PDB entry 6IKA | X-ray diffraction, 2.60 A resolution | chains A and E of the 3 polymer chains in the assembly

Chain A:
Name: HIV-1 RT p66 subunit
From: Human immunodeficiency virus 1
Reference sequence: D3XFN7 (D3XFN7_9HIV1); residues 1-555 here correspond to UniProt positions 100-654 (UniProt number = residue number + 99)
Chain sequence (557 residues; numbered -1 to 555; the number before each row is that of its first residue; numbers below 1 keep their minus sign (Met-1 is residue -1)):
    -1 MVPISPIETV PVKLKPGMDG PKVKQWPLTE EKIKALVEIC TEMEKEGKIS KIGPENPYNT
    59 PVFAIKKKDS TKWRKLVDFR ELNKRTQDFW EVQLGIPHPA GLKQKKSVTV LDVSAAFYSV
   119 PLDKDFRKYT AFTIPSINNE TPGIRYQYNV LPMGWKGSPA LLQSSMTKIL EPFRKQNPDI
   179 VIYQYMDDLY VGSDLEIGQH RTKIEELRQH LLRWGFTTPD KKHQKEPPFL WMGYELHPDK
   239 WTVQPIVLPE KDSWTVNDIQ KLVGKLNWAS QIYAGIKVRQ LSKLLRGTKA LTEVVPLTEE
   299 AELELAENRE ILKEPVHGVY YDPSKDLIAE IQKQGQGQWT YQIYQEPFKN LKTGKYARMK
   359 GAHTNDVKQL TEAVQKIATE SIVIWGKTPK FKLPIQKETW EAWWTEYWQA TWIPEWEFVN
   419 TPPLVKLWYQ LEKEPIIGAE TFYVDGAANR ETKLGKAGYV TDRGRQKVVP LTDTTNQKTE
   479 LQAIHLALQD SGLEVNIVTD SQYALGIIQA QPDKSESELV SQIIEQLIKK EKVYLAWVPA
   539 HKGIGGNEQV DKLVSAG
Unresolved in the structure: -1 to 0, 554-555
Differences from the reference sequence: expression tag (-1 to 0); engineered mutation Ser112 (Gly211 in D3XFN7), Ala113 (Asp212 in D3XFN7), Phe115 (Tyr214 in D3XFN7), Tyr116 (Phe215 in D3XFN7), Met151 (Gln250 in D3XFN7), Leu159 (Ile258 in D3XFN7), Leu160 (Phe259 in D3XFN7), Ser162 (Cys261 in D3XFN7), Ser280 (Cys379 in D3XFN7)
Ion coordination: Mg2+: Val111, Asp185 (together with Entecavir 5'-triphosphate)
Ligand contacts: Entecavir 5'-triphosphate (ET9; [[(1R,3S,5S)-3-(2-azanyl-6-oxidanylidene-3H-purin-9-yl)-2-methylidene-5-oxidanyl-cyclopentyl]methoxy-oxidanyl-phosphory l] phosphono hydrogen phosphate): Lys65, Asp67, Arg72, Leu74, Asp110, Val111, Ser112, Ala113, Ala114, Phe115, Met151, Gly152, Met184, Asp185, Lys220

Chain E:
Molecule: DNA/RNA
Sequence (38 nucleotides; each row starts with the number of its first residue; numbers below 1 keep their minus sign (DT-4 is residue -4)):
    -4 TAATCGCCCC CCTTCGGTGC TTTGCACCGA AGGGGGGC
Unresolved in the structure: -4 to -2
Modified residues: OMC (o2'-methylycytidine-5'-monophosphate) at position 2; OMC (o2'-methylycytidine-5'-monophosphate) at position 4
Ligand contacts: Entecavir 5'-triphosphate (ET9; [[(1R,3S,5S)-3-(2-azanyl-6-oxidanylidene-3H-purin-9-yl)-2-methylidene-5-oxidanyl-cyclopentyl]methoxy-oxidanyl-phosphory l] phosphono hydrogen phosphate): DC0, DG1, DC33

Interface between chain A and chain E:
Contacting residue pairs - 65 pairs, chain A then chain E:
  Trp24(A) - DT-1(E)  stacking on the base
  Phe61(A) - DT-1(E)  sugar contact
  Phe61(A) - DC0(E)  sugar contact
  Leu74(A) - DC0(E)  base contact
  Asp76(A) - DT-1(E)  sugar contact
  Asp76(A) - DC0(E)  sugar contact
  Arg78(A) - DT-1(E)  hydrogen bond to the phosphate
  Arg78(A) - DC0(E)  salt bridge to the phosphate
  Asn81(A) - DG1(E)  sugar contact
  Glu89(A) - OMC_2(E)  hydrogen bond to the sugar
  Glu89(A) - DC3(E)  phosphate contact
  Gln91(A) - DC3(E)  sugar contact
  Leu92(A) - OMC_4(E)  sugar contact
  Gly93(A) - OMC_4(E)  sugar contact
  Ile94(A) - DC3(E)  base contact
  Ile94(A) - OMC_4(E)  sugar contact
  Ile94(A) - DG31(E)  base contact
  Asp110(A) - DC33(E)  phosphate contact
  Gly152(A) - DC0(E)  base contact
  Gly152(A) - DG1(E)  sugar contact
  Lys154(A) - DG1(E)  phosphate contact
  Lys154(A) - OMC_2(E)  phosphate contact
  Pro157(A) - OMC_2(E)  sugar contact
  Gln161(A) - OMC_2(E)  base contact
  Tyr183(A) - DC3(E)  base contact
  Tyr183(A) - DG32(E)  hydrogen bond to the base
  Tyr183(A) - DC33(E)  sugar contact
  Met184(A) - DC33(E)  sugar contact
  Asp185(A) - DC33(E)  phosphate contact
  Asp186(A) - DC33(E)  phosphate contact
  Met230(A) - DG32(E)  sugar contact
  Met230(A) - DC33(E)  phosphate contact
  Gly231(A) - DG32(E)  sugar contact
  Asn255(A) - DG28(E)  phosphate contact
  Asn255(A) - DG29(E)  hydrogen bond to the phosphate
  Gln258(A) - DG28(E)  phosphate contact
  Gln258(A) - DG29(E)  sugar contact
  Lys259(A) - DG29(E)  phosphate contact
  Lys259(A) - DG30(E)  phosphate contact
  Gly262(A) - DG30(E)  sugar contact
  Lys263(A) - DG30(E)  sugar contact
  Lys263(A) - DG31(E)  salt bridge to the phosphate
  Asn265(A) - DC6(E)  sugar contact
  Trp266(A) - DG31(E)  sugar contact
  Val276(A) - DC7(E)  phosphate contact
  Ser280(A) - DC7(E)  phosphate contact
  Ser280(A) - DT8(E)  phosphate contact
  Arg284(A) - DT8(E)  salt bridge to the phosphate
  Arg284(A) - DT9(E)  phosphate contact
  Gly285(A) - DT9(E)  hydrogen bond to the phosphate
  Lys353(A) - DC6(E)  hydrogen bond to the phosphate
  Lys353(A) - DC7(E)  salt bridge to the phosphate
  Ala355(A) - DC7(E)  phosphate contact
  Gly359(A) - DC22(E)  phosphate contact
  Ala360(A) - DC22(E)  hydrogen bond to the phosphate
  His361(A) - DA21(E)  salt bridge to the phosphate
  Lys374(A) - DC5(E)  phosphate contact
  Lys374(A) - DC6(E)  salt bridge to the phosphate
  Arg448(A) - DT18(E)  base contact
  Thr473(A) - DG19(E)  phosphate contact
  Thr473(A) - DC20(E)  hydrogen bond to the phosphate
  Gln475(A) - DT18(E)  hydrogen bond to the phosphate
  Gln475(A) - DC20(E)  phosphate contact
  Tyr501(A) - DC20(E)  hydrogen bond to the phosphate
  Tyr501(A) - DA21(E)  hydrogen bond to the phosphate
Also at the interface, not in a pair above, chain A (54 interface residues in all): Pro25, Val75, Met151, Trp153, Lys281, Leu283, Leu289, Arg356, Asn474, Lys476, Ile505
Also at the interface, not in a pair above, chain E (23 interface residues in all): DT17

In short:
The interface between chain A and chain E involves 54 residues on one side and 23 on the other, with 11
hydrogen bonds, 6 salt bridges and 1 aromatic stacking contact. Polar pairs include Tyr183(A)-DG32(E),
Glu89(A)-OMC_2(E) and Arg78(A)-DT-1(E).
Here chain A is HIV-1 RT p66 subunit (Human immunodeficiency virus 1) and chain E is DNA/RNA. Entry 6IKA
(HIV-1 reverse transcriptase with Q151M/G112S/D113A/Y115F/F116Y/F160L/I159L:DNA:entecavir-triphosphate ternary
complex) was determined by X-ray diffraction (same publication as 6IK9).
